Entry 5MXN (electron microscopy, 3.70 A resolution); this record covers chains 1 and F of the 18 polymer chains in the assembly.

[Chain 1]
Protein: Haemolysin co-regulated protein
Source organism: Vibrio cholerae
UniProtKB: P72350 (P72350_VIBCL); residues 2-171 here = UniProt positions 2-171
Chain sequence (170 residues; each row starts with the number of its first residue):
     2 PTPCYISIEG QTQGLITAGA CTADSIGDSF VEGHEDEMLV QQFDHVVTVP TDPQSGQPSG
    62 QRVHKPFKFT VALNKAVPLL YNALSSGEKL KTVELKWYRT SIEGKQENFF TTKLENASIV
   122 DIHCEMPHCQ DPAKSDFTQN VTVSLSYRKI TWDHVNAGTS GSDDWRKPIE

[Chain F]
Protein: Type VI secretion protein
Source organism: Vibrio cholerae
UniProtKB: A0A085SGI6 (A0A085SGI6_VIBCL); residues 17-489 here correspond to UniProt positions 16-488 (UniProt number = residue number - 1)
Chain sequence (473 residues; each row starts with the number of its first residue):
    17 GSLLDEIMAQ TRIAPSEEGY DIAKKGVAAF IENLMGSQHS AEPVNKSLVD QMLVELDKKI
    77 SAQMDEILHN SQFQAMESAW RGLKLFVDRT DFRENNKVEI LHVTKDELLE DFEFAPETAQ
   137 SGLYKHVYSA GYGQFGGEPV GAIIGNYAFT PSTPDMKLLQ YMGALGAMAH APFISSVGPE
   197 FFGIDSFEEL PNIKDLKSTF ESPKYTKWRS LRESEDARYL GLTAPRFLLR VPYDPIENPV
   257 KSFNYAENVS ASHEHYLWGN TAFAFATRLT DSFAKYRWCP NIIGPQSGGA VEDLPVHVFE
   317 SMGALQSKIP TEVLITDRKE FELAEEGFIA LTMRKGSDNA AFFSANSIQK PKVFPNTKEG
   377 KEAETNYKLG TQLPYMMIIN RLAHYVKVLQ REQIGAWKER QDLERELNSW IKQYVADQEN
   437 PPADVRSRRP LRAARIEVMD VEGNPGWYQV SLSVRPHFKY MGANFELSLV GRL

[How chain 1 and chain F interact]
Pairs across the interface - 6 pairs, chain 1 then chain F:
  T13(1) - N436(F)
  Q14(1) - E435(F)
  G15(1) - E435(F)
  D25(1) - K428(F)  salt bridge
  K76(1) - D433(F)  salt bridge
  L80(1) - Q434(F)
Interface residues without a listed pair, chain 1 (7 interface residues in all): N83

[Summary]
Chain 1 and chain F form an interface of 7 and 5 residues respectively; the contacts include 2 salt bridges.
Among the polar pairs are D25(1)-K428(F) and K76(1)-D433(F).
Chain 1 is Haemolysin co-regulated protein and chain F is Type VI secretion protein, both from Vibrio
cholerae; the structure, Atomic model of the VipA/VipB/Hcp, the type six secretion system non-contractile
sheath-tube of Vibrio cholerae from ..., was determined by electron microscopy, deposited together with 5OJQ
and 5MYU.
